PDB entry 4BQI | X-ray diffraction, 1.90 A resolution | chains A and B

Chain A (and B):
Molecule: Alpha-glucan phosphorylase 2, cytosolic
From: Arabidopsis thaliana
Notes: EC 2.4.1.1; chain B of this document is another copy of the same molecule, construct and numbering; everything in this record applies to it too
UniProt: Q9SD76 (PHS2_ARATH); residue numbers follow UniProt; this construct covers 1-841
Chain sequence (874 residues; each row starts with the number of its first residue; numbers below 1 keep their minus sign (Met-32 is residue -32)):
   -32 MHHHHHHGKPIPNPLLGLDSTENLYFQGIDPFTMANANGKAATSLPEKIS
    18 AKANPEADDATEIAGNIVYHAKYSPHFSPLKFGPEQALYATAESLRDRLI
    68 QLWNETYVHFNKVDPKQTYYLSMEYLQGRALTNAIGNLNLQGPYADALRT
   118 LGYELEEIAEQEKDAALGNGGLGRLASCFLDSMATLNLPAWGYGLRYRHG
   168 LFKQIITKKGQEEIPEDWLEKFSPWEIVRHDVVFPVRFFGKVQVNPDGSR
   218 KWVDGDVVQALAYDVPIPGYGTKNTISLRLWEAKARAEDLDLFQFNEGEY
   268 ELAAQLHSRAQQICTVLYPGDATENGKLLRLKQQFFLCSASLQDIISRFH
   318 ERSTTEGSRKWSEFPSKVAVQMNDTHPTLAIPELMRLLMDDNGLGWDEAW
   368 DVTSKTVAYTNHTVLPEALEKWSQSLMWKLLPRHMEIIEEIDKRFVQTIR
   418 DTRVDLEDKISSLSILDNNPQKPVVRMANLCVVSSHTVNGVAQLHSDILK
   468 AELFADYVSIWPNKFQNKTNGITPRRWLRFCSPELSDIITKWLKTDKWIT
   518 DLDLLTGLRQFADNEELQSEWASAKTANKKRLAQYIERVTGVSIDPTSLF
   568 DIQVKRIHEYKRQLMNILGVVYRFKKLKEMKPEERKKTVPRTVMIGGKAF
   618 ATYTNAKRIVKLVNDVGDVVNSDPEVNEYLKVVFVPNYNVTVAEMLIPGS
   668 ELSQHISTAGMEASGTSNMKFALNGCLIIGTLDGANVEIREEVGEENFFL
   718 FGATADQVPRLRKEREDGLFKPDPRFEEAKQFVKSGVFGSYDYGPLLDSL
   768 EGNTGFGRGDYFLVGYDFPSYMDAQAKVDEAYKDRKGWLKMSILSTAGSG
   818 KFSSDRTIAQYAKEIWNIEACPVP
Not modelled in the structure: -32 to 14, 323-325
Differences from the reference sequence: expression tag (-32 to 0)
UniProt features mapped onto this chain:
  - modified residue: Lys687 (N6-(pyridoxal phosphate)lysine)
Glycans and other covalent adducts: pyridoxal phosphate (PLP) linked to Lys687
Small-molecule neighbours: pyridoxal phosphate (PLP): Leu93, Asn136, Gly137, Gly138, Arg141, Trp494, Lys572, Tyr655, Asn656, Val657, Ala660, Gly682, Thr683, Ser684, Asn685

How chain A and chain B interact:
Pairs across the interface (106; chain A residue first):
  Ala20(A) - Ala20(B)  hydrophobic
  Pro22(A) - Tyr40(B)
  Tyr36(A) - Tyr36(B)
  Lys39(A) - Ile67(B)
  Lys39(A) - Gln68(B)  hydrogen bond
  Tyr40(A) - Pro22(B)
  Tyr40(A) - Arg63(B)
  Tyr40(A) - Asp64(B)
  Tyr40(A) - Gln68(B)
  Pro42(A) - Ile67(B)
  Pro42(A) - Ile194(B)  hydrophobic
  His43(A) - Val195(B)
  His43(A) - Arg196(B)
  His43(A) - His197(B)  hydrogen bond (backbone-backbone)
  Phe44(A) - Val195(B)
  Phe44(A) - Arg196(B)  hydrogen bond (backbone-side chain)
  Phe44(A) - His197(B)
  Phe44(A) - Asp198(B)
  Ser45(A) - Arg196(B)
  Ser45(A) - Asp198(B)  hydrogen bond
  Ser45(A) - Val199(B)
  Pro46(A) - Trp70(B)
  Pro46(A) - Asn71(B)
  Pro46(A) - Arg196(B)
  Arg63(A) - Tyr40(B)
  Arg63(A) - Pro42(B)
  Asp64(A) - Tyr40(B)
  Ile67(A) - Lys39(B)
  Ile67(A) - Tyr40(B)
  Ile67(A) - Pro42(B)
  Gln68(A) - Lys39(B)  hydrogen bond
  Gln68(A) - Tyr40(B)  hydrogen bond
  Trp70(A) - Pro46(B)
  Asn71(A) - Pro46(B)
  His166(A) - Ala254(B)
  His166(A) - Leu257(B)
  Phe169(A) - Leu259(B)  hydrophobic
  Ile181(A) - Leu259(B)
  Pro182(A) - Ala254(B)
  Pro182(A) - Leu257(B)
  Pro182(A) - Leu259(B)
  Glu183(A) - Ala254(B)
  Asp184(A) - Ala254(B)
  Glu187(A) - Lys251(B)
  Glu187(A) - Ala254(B)
  Lys188(A) - His197(B)
  Ile194(A) - Pro42(B)  hydrophobic
  Val195(A) - His43(B)
  Val195(A) - Phe44(B)
  Arg196(A) - His43(B)
  Arg196(A) - Phe44(B)  hydrogen bond (side chain-backbone)
  Arg196(A) - Ser45(B)
  Arg196(A) - Pro46(B)
  His197(A) - His43(B)  hydrogen bond (backbone-backbone)
  His197(A) - Phe44(B)
  His197(A) - Lys188(B)
  Asp198(A) - Phe44(B)
  Asp198(A) - Ser45(B)  hydrogen bond (side chain-backbone)
  Val199(A) - Ser45(B)
  Ala254(A) - His166(B)
  Ala254(A) - Pro182(B)
  Ala254(A) - Glu183(B)
  Ala254(A) - Asp184(B)
  Ala254(A) - Glu187(B)
  Leu257(A) - His166(B)
  Leu257(A) - Pro182(B)
  Leu257(A) - Thr282(B)
  Leu259(A) - Phe169(B)  hydrophobic
  Leu259(A) - Glu180(B)
  Leu259(A) - Ile181(B)
  Leu259(A) - Pro182(B)
  Leu259(A) - Val283(B)  hydrophobic
  Phe262(A) - Gln279(B)
  Phe262(A) - Thr282(B)
  Phe262(A) - Val283(B)  hydrophobic
  Phe262(A) - Pro286(B)  hydrophobic
  Phe262(A) - Leu296(B)  hydrophobic
  Asn263(A) - Pro286(B)
  Asn263(A) - Gly287(B)  hydrogen bond (side chain-backbone)
  Glu264(A) - Thr290(B)
  Gly265(A) - Asn292(B)  hydrogen bond (backbone-side chain)
  Tyr267(A) - Gln279(B)
  Tyr267(A) - Asn292(B)  hydrogen bond (side chain-backbone)
  Tyr267(A) - Gly293(B)  hydrogen bond (side chain-backbone)
  Tyr267(A) - Leu296(B)
  Glu268(A) - Glu268(B)
  Glu268(A) - Ser275(B)
  His274(A) - Gln278(B)  hydrogen bond
  Ser275(A) - Glu268(B)
  Gln278(A) - His274(B)  hydrogen bond
  Gln278(A) - Gln278(B)
  Gln279(A) - Phe262(B)
  Gln279(A) - Tyr267(B)
  Thr282(A) - Leu257(B)
  Thr282(A) - Phe262(B)
  Val283(A) - Leu259(B)  hydrophobic
  Val283(A) - Phe262(B)  hydrophobic
  Pro286(A) - Phe262(B)  hydrophobic
  Pro286(A) - Asn263(B)
  Gly287(A) - Asn263(B)  hydrogen bond (backbone-side chain)
  Thr290(A) - Glu264(B)
  Asn292(A) - Gly265(B)  hydrogen bond (side chain-backbone)
  Asn292(A) - Tyr267(B)  hydrogen bond (backbone-side chain)
  Gly293(A) - Tyr267(B)
  Leu296(A) - Phe262(B)  hydrophobic
  Leu296(A) - Tyr267(B)
Interface residues without a listed pair, chain A (56 interface residues in all): His37, Leu168, Glu180, Glu255, Tyr285
Interface residues without a listed pair, chain B (57 interface residues in all): His37, Leu168, Glu255, Tyr285

Overview:
56 residues of chain A face 57 of chain B across their interface, with 18 hydrogen bonds. Polar pairs include
Lys39(A)-Gln68(B), Phe44(A)-Arg196(B) and Ser45(A)-Asp198(B). Covalently linked pyridoxal phosphate: at
Lys687(A).
Chain A and chain B are both Alpha-glucan phosphorylase 2, cytosolic (Arabidopsis thaliana); the structure,
ARABIDOPSIS THALIANA cytosolic alpha-1,4-glucan phosphorylase (PHS2) in complex with maltotriose, was
determined by X-ray diffraction, deposited together with 4BQE and 4BQF.
